7U7S - chains A and T of the 3 polymer chains in the assembly; structure by X-ray diffraction, 1.60 A resolution.

# Chain A
Molecule: DNA polymerase eta
Organism: Homo sapiens
Notes: EC 2.7.7.7
UniProtKB: Q9Y253 (POLH_HUMAN); residues 1-432 here = UniProt positions 1-432
Sequence (435 residues; numbered -2 to 432; the number before each row is that of its first residue; numbers below 1 keep their minus sign (Gly-2 is residue -2)):
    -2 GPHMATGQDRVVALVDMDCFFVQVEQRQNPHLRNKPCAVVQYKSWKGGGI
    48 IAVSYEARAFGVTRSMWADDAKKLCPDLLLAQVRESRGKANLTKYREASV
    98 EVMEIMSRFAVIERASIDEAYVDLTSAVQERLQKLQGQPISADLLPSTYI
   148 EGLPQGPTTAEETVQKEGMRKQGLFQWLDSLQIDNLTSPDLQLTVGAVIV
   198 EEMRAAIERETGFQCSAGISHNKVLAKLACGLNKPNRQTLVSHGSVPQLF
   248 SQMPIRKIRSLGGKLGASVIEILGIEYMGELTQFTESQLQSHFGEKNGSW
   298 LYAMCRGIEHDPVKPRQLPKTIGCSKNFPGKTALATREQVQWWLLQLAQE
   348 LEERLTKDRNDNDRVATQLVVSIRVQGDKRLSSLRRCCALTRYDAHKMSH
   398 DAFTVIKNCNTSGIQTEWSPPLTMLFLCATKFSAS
Not modelled in the structure: 155-159
Construct notes: expression tag (-2 to 0)
Metal / ion sites: Mg2+ site 1: Asp13, Asp115, Glu116 (together with XG4) (shared with 1 residue of chain P); Mg2+ site 2: Asp13, Met14 (together with XG4)
Small-molecule neighbours: XG4 (2'-deoxy-5'-O-[(R)-hydroxy{[(R)-hydroxy(phosphonooxy)phosphoryl]amino}phosphoryl]guanosine): Asp13, Met14, Asp15, Cys16, Phe17, Phe18, Gln38, Ile48, Ala49, Tyr52, Arg55, Arg61, Leu89, Ile114, Asp115, Lys231
UniProt features mapped onto this chain:
  - binding site (Mg(2+)): Asp13, Met14, Asp115, Glu116
  - binding site (Mn(2+)): Asp13, Met14, Asp115, Glu116
  - binding site (a 2'-deoxyribonucleoside 5'-triphosphate): Arg61
From the paper describing this entry:
  - binding site for XG4: Gln38, Arg61

# Chain T
Molecule: 12-nt DNA strand
Sequence (12 nucleotides; row label = number of the first residue in the row):
     1 CATTATGACGCT
Small-molecule neighbours: XG4 (2'-deoxy-5'-O-[(R)-hydroxy{[(R)-hydroxy(phosphonooxy)phosphoryl]amino}phosphoryl]guanosine): DT3, DT4, DA5

# Chain A / chain T interface
Pairs across the interface (42):
  Gln38(A) - DT4(T)  hydrogen bond to the base
  Gln38(A) - DA5(T)  sugar contact
  Tyr39(A) - DT4(T)  phosphate contact
  Tyr39(A) - DA5(T)  hydrogen bond to the phosphate
  Trp42(A) - DA2(T)  stacking on the base
  Gly46(A) - DT3(T)  base contact
  Arg61(A) - DT3(T)  hydrogen bond to the base
  Arg61(A) - DT4(T)  hydrogen bond to the base
  Ser62(A) - DT3(T)  hydrogen bond to the base
  Trp64(A) - DT3(T)  sugar contact
  Lys86(A) - DT6(T)  salt bridge to the phosphate
  Ala87(A) - DA5(T)  sugar contact
  Leu89(A) - DA5(T)  phosphate contact
  Leu89(A) - DT6(T)  phosphate contact
  Arg93(A) - DT6(T)  salt bridge to the phosphate
  Arg93(A) - DG7(T)  salt bridge to the phosphate
  Lys293(A) - DC11(T)  salt bridge to the phosphate
  Lys311(A) - DC9(T)  phosphate contact
  Arg313(A) - DA8(T)  salt bridge to the phosphate
  Pro316(A) - DA8(T)  phosphate contact
  Lys317(A) - DA8(T)  hydrogen bond to the phosphate
  Lys317(A) - DC9(T)  salt bridge to the phosphate
  Thr318(A) - DG7(T)  sugar contact
  Thr318(A) - DA8(T)  hydrogen bond to the phosphate
  Ile319(A) - DG7(T)  phosphate contact
  Gly320(A) - DT6(T)  sugar contact
  Gly320(A) - DG7(T)  hydrogen bond to the phosphate
  Cys321(A) - DT6(T)  phosphate contact
  Ser322(A) - DA5(T)  sugar contact
  Ser322(A) - DT6(T)  hydrogen bond to the phosphate
  Lys323(A) - DA5(T)  salt bridge to the phosphate
  Asn324(A) - DT4(T)  hydrogen bond to the phosphate
  Asn324(A) - DA5(T)  hydrogen bond to the phosphate
  Pro326(A) - DC1(T)  phosphate contact
  Pro326(A) - DA2(T)  phosphate contact
  Pro326(A) - DT4(T)  phosphate contact
  Gly327(A) - DC1(T)  hydrogen bond to the phosphate
  Gly327(A) - DA2(T)  phosphate contact
  Thr329(A) - DA2(T)  base contact
  Arg351(A) - DT6(T)  salt bridge to the phosphate
  Arg351(A) - DG7(T)  salt bridge to the phosphate
  Leu378(A) - DT6(T)  base contact
Also at the interface, not in a pair above, chain A (34 interface residues in all): Ile47, Ile48, Glu110, Arg111, Glu347, Phe423

# In short
Chain A and chain T form an interface of 34 and 10 residues respectively; the contacts include 12 hydrogen
bonds, 9 salt bridges and 1 aromatic stacking contact. Among the polar pairs are Gln38(A)-DT4(T),
Arg61(A)-DT3(T) and Arg61(A)-DT4(T). From the paper: a binding site for XG4 at Gln38(A) and Arg61(A).
Chain A is DNA polymerase eta (Homo sapiens) and chain T is a 12-nt DNA strand; the structure, Human DNA
polymerase eta-DNA-dGMPNPP ternary mismatch complex in 0.025 mM Mg2+ for 600s, was determined by X-ray
diffraction (same publication as 7U72, 7U73, 7U74, 7U75, 7U76, 7U77 and 26 further entries).
